Entry 5MPC (electron microscopy, 7.70 A resolution (low resolution: residue-level contacts below are approximate; hydrogen-bond / salt-bridge calls are withheld)); this record covers chains I and Z of the 48 polymer chains in the assembly.

== Chain I ==
Name: 26S protease regulatory subunit 4 homolog
Organism: Saccharomyces cerevisiae (strain ATCC 204508 / S288c)
Reference sequence: P40327 (PRS4_YEAST); residue numbers follow UniProt; this construct covers 1-437
Chain sequence (437 residues; each row starts with the number of its first residue):
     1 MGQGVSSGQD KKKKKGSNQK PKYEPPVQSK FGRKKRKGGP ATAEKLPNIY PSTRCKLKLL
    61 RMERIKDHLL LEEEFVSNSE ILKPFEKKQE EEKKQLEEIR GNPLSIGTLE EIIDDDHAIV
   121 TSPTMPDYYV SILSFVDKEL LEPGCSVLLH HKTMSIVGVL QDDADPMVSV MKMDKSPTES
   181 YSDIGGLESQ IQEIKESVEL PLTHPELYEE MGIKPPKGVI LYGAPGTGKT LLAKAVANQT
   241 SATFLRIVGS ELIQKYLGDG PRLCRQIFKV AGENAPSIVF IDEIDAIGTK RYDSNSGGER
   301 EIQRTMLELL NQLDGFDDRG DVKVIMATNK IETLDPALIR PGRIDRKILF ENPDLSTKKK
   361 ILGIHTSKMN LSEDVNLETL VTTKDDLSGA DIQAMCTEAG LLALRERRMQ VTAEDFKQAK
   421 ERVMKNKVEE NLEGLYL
Not modelled in the structure: 1-52
Metal / ion sites: Mg2+: T230 (together with ATP)
Ligand contacts:
  - ATP (adenosine-5'-triphosphate), molecule 1: I184, G186, L187, A224, P225, G226, T227, G228, K229, T230, L231, L232, P353, I361, G389, A390, Q393
  - ATP, molecule 2: D314, F316, D318, R343
UniProt features mapped onto this chain:
  - binding site (ATP): G223 to T230
  - lipidation: G2 (N-myristoyl glycine)
  - cross-link (Glycyl lysine isopeptide (Lys-Gly)): K234 (interchain with G-Cter in ubiquitin), K255 (interchain with G-Cter in ubiquitin), K290 (interchain with G-Cter in ubiquitin)
  - mutagenesis: K229 (K229Q: 73% loss of ATPase activity)

== Chain Z ==
Name: 26S proteasome regulatory subunit RPN1
Organism: Saccharomyces cerevisiae (strain ATCC 204508 / S288c)
Reference sequence: P38764 (RPN1_YEAST); residues 1-993 here = UniProt positions 1-993
Chain sequence (993 residues; row label = number of the first residue in the row):
     1 MVDESDKKQQ TIDEQSQISP EKQTPNKKDK KKEEEEQLSE EDAKLKTDLE LLVERLKEDD
    61 SSLYEASLNA LKESIKNSTS SMTAVPKPLK FLRPTYPDLC SIYDKWTDPN LKSSLADVLS
   121 ILAMTYSENG KHDSLRYRLL SDVSDFEGWG HEYIRHLALE IGEVYNDQVE KDAEDETSSD
   181 GSKSDGSAAT SGFEFSKEDT LRLCLDIVPY FLKHNGEEDA VDLLLEIESI DKLPQFVDEN
   241 TFQRVCQYMV ACVPLLPPPE DVAFLKTAYS IYLSQNELTD AIALAVRLGE EDMIRSVFDA
   301 TSDPVMHKQL AYILAAQKTS FEYEGVQDII GNGKLSEHFL YLAKELNLTG PKVPEDIYKS
   361 HLDNSKSVFS SAGLDSAQQN LASSFVNGFL NLGYCNDKLI VDNDNWVYKT KGDGMTSAVA
   421 SIGSIYQWNL DGLQQLDKYL YVDEPEVKAG ALLGIGISAS GVHDGEVEPA LLLLQDYVTN
   481 PDTKISSAAI LGLGIAFAGS KNDEVLGLLL PIAASTDLPI ETAAMASLAL AHVFVGTCNG
   541 DITTSIMDNF LERTAIELKT DWVRFLALAL GILYMGQGEQ VDDVLETISA IEHPMTSAIE
   601 VLVGSCAYTG TGDVLLIQDL LHRLTPKNVK GEEDADEEET AEGQTNSISD FLGEQVNEPT
   661 KNEEAEIEVD EMEVDAEGEE VEVKAEITEK KNGESLEGEE IKSEEKKGKS SDKDATTDGK
   721 NDDEEEEKEA GIVDELAYAV LGIALIALGE DIGKEMSLRH FGHLMHYGNE HIRRMVPLAM
   781 GIVSVSDPQM KVFDTLTRFS HDADLEVSMN SIFAMGLCGA GTNNARLAQL LRQLASYYSR
   841 EQDALFITRL AQGLLHLGKG TMTMDVFNDA HVLNKVTLAS ILTTAVGLVS PSFMLKHHQL
   901 FYMLNAGIRP KFILALNDEG EPIKVNVRVG QAVETVGQAG RPKKITGWIT QSTPVLLNHG
   961 ERAELETDEY ISYTSHIEGV VILKKNPDYR EEE
Not modelled in the structure: 636-699, 971-993

== Interface between chain I and chain Z ==
Pairs across the interface (81; chain I residue first):
  T53(I) - D206(Z)
  R54(I) - D206(Z)
  R54(I) - P209(Z)
  R54(I) - Y210(Z)
  R54(I) - K213(Z)
  C55(I) - L916(Z)
  C55(I) - D918(Z)
  C55(I) - E919(Z)
  K56(I) - L916(Z)
  L57(I) - Y210(Z)
  K58(I) - A251(Z)
  K58(I) - K728(Z)
  K58(I) - D918(Z)
  R61(I) - P254(Z)
  R61(I) - D613(Z)
  R61(I) - K728(Z)
  M62(I) - E727(Z)
  M62(I) - K728(Z)
  M62(I) - G731(Z)
  M62(I) - D734(Z)
  E63(I) - D734(Z)
  I65(I) - L616(Z)
  K66(I) - D734(Z)
  K66(I) - Y738(Z)
  K66(I) - L741(Z)
  L69(I) - I617(Z)
  L69(I) - L620(Z)
  L69(I) - Y738(Z)
  L70(I) - Y738(Z)
  L70(I) - L741(Z)
  L70(I) - L745(Z)
  E73(I) - L620(Z)
  E73(I) - R623(Z)
  E73(I) - L624(Z)
  E73(I) - K627(Z)
  E73(I) - Y738(Z)
  V76(I) - K627(Z)
  V76(I) - N628(Z)
  S77(I) - K627(Z)
  S77(I) - L745(Z)
  S77(I) - L748(Z)
  S77(I) - G749(Z)
  I81(I) - G631(Z)
  L82(I) - K627(Z)
  L82(I) - K630(Z)
  L82(I) - D634(Z)
  L82(I) - G749(Z)
  F85(I) - D634(Z)
  Y181(I) - K911(Z)
  Y181(I) - F912(Z)
  Y181(I) - L914(Z)
  E188(I) - V925(Z)
  E188(I) - N926(Z)
  K195(I) - K911(Z)
  E199(I) - K911(Z)
  L200(I) - K911(Z)
  T203(I) - R774(Z)
  T203(I) - E806(Z)
  H204(I) - E806(Z)
  P205(I) - E806(Z)
  P205(I) - M809(Z)
  E206(I) - D804(Z)
  E206(I) - L805(Z)
  E206(I) - E806(Z)
  E206(I) - M809(Z)
  E210(I) - D843(Z)
  Q239(I) - R774(Z)
  T240(I) - R774(Z)
  S241(I) - M775(Z)
  L371(I) - D145(Z)
  R407(I) - E58(Z)
  R407(I) - D60(Z)
  R408(I) - K57(Z)
  R408(I) - E58(Z)
  R408(I) - D59(Z)
  R408(I) - D60(Z)
  R408(I) - E147(Z)
  M409(I) - D59(Z)
  M409(I) - D60(Z)
  M409(I) - E147(Z)
  Q410(I) - E147(Z)
Also at the interface, not in a pair above, chain I (42 interface residues in all): L59, E74, N78, K83, N370
Also at the interface, not in a pair above, chain Z (59 interface residues in all): S61, H151, Q247, L255, E632, A635, A730, A737, R909, P910, I913, I923

== Summary ==
The interface between chain I and chain Z involves 42 residues on one side and 59 on the other. Bound to chain
I: ATP. From UniProt: 8 ATP-binding residues and one mutagenesis site on chain I.
Chain I is 26S protease regulatory subunit 4 homolog and chain Z is 26S proteasome regulatory subunit RPN1,
both from Saccharomyces cerevisiae (strain ATCC 204508 / S288c); the structure, 26S proteasome in presence of
BeFx (s4), was determined by electron microscopy together with 5MP9, 5MPA, 5MPB, 5MPD and 5MPE from the same
study.
